PDB entry 8OOC | electron microscopy, 2.93 A resolution | chains E and I of the 10 polymer chains in the assembly

[Chain E]
Molecule: RuvB-like helicase
From: Thermochaetoides thermophila
Notes: EC 3.6.4.12
UniProt: G0RYC2 (G0RYC2_CHATD); numbering as in UniProt (aligned over 1-488)
Amino-acid sequence (488 residues; row label = number of the first residue in the row):
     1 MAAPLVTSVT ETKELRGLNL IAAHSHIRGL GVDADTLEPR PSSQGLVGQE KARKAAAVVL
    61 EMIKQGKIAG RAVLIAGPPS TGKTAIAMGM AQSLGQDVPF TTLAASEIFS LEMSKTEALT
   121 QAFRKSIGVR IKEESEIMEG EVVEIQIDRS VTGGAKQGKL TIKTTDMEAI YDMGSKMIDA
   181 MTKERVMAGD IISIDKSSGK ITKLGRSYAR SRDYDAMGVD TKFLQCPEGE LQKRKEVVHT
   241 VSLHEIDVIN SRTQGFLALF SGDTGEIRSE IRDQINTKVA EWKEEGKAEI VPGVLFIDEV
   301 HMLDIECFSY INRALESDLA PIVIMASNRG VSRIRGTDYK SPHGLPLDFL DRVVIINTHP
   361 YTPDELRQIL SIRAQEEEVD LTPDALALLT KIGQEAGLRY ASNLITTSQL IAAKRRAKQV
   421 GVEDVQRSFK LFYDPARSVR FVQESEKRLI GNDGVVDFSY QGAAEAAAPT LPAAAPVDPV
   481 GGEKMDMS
Disordered / not traced: 1-16, 151, 461-488
Small-molecule neighbours:
  - ADP (adenosine-5'-diphosphate), molecule 1: Ala23, His24, His26, Ile27, Gly45, Leu46, Val47, Gln49, Pro78, Pro79, Ser80, Thr81, Gly82, Lys83, Thr84, Ala85, Asn328, Tyr361, Ile369, Leu398, Arg399
  - ADP, molecule 2: Arg313, Glu316, Arg352

[Chain I]
Molecule: Vps72/YL1 C-terminal domain-containing protein
From: Thermochaetoides thermophila
UniProt: G0S590 (G0S590_CHATD); residue numbers follow UniProt; this construct covers 1-219
Amino-acid sequence (219 residues; each row starts with the number of its first residue):
     1 MSNPDAQSAQ AAHQALVEQL DLHSIHKTFR NPNWRPNQRR NKTIKAILGE SQRKEASSTS
    61 AVATPRADDN GGGSGADTPA NNDNNDGLST SGTSTPANGN GSGAGTPASN GQPNLAQASR
   121 SLQKLVLEKS LASAQAPDKK AANGFASSAP TATYTNIESA PSLAPMKHYC DVTGLPAPYL
   181 DPKTRLRYHN KEIFAMIRNL PQGMGEQFLE ARGAHTVLK
Disordered / not traced: 1-6, 53-154, 218-219

[How chain E and chain I interact]
Contacting residue pairs (21; chain E residue first):
  Asp166(E) with Phe194(I)
  Met167(E) with Tyr179(I), hydrophobic; Tyr188(I); Lys191(I); Phe194(I), hydrophobic
  Glu168(E) with Asp181(I); Pro182(I); Tyr188(I), hydrogen bond (backbone-side chain); Phe194(I); Arg198(I), salt bridge
  Ala169(E) with Tyr179(I), hydrophobic; Leu180(I); Pro182(I); Tyr188(I)
  Ile170(E) with Leu180(I), hydrogen bond (backbone-backbone); Pro182(I)
  Tyr171(E) with Pro178(I); Tyr179(I)
  Glu230(E) with Tyr179(I), hydrogen bond
  Leu231(E) with Tyr179(I), hydrophobic
  Gln232(E) with Tyr179(I), hydrogen bond (backbone-side chain)
Also at the interface, not in a pair above, chain E (10 interface residues in all): Thr161
Also at the interface, not in a pair above, chain I (11 interface residues in all): His189, Asn190

[Overview]
10 residues of chain E face 11 of chain I across their interface; the contacts include 4 hydrogen bonds and 1
salt bridge. Polar contacts include Glu168(E)-Arg198(I), Glu168(E)-Tyr188(I) and Glu230(E)-Tyr179(I). Chain E
binds ADP.
Chain E is RuvB-like helicase and chain I is Vps72/YL1 C-terminal domain-containing protein, both from
Thermochaetoides thermophila; the structure, CryoEM Structure INO80core Hexasome complex Rvb core refinement
state1, was determined by electron microscopy (same publication as 8OO7, 8OO9, 8OOA, 8OOF, 8OOP, 8OOR, 8OOS
and 8OOT).
